4PGY - chains A and P of the 4 polymer chains in the assembly; structure by X-ray diffraction, 2.26 A resolution.

Chain A:
Protein: DNA polymerase beta
Source organism: Homo sapiens
Notes: EC 2.7.7.7, 4.2.99.-
Reference sequence: P06746 (DPOLB_HUMAN); numbering as in UniProt (aligned over 7-335)
Sequence (329 residues; each row starts with the number of its first residue):
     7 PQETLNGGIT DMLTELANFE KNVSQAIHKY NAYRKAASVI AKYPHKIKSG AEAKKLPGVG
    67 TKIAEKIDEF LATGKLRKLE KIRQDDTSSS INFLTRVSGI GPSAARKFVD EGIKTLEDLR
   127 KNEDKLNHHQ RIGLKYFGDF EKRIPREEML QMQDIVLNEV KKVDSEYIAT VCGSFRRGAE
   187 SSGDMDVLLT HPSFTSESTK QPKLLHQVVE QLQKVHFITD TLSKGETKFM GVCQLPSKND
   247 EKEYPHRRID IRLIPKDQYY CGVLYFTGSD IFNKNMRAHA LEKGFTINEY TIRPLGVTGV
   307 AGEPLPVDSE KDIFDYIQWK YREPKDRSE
Not modelled in the structure: 205-206
Metal / ion sites: Na+ site 1: Lys60, Leu62, Val65 (shared with 1 residue of chain D); Na+ site 2: Thr101, Val103, Ile106 (shared with DG9(P) of chain P)
UniProt features mapped onto this chain:
  - region: Arg183 to Asp192 (DNA-binding)
  - active site: Lys72 (Nucleophile)
  - binding site (K(+)): Lys60, Leu62, Val65, Thr101, Val103, Ile106
  - binding site (Na(+)): Lys60, Leu62, Val65, Thr101, Val103, Ile106
  - binding site (dATP): Arg149, Ser180, Arg183, Gly189, Asp190
  - binding site (dCTP): Arg149, Ser180, Arg183, Gly189, Asp190
  - binding site (dGTP): Arg149, Ser180, Arg183, Gly189, Asp190, Asp192
  - binding site (dTTP): Arg149, Ser180, Arg183, Gly189, Asp190
  - binding site (Mg(2+)): Asp190, Asp192, Asp256
  - modified residue: Lys72 (N6-acetyllysine), Arg83 (Omega-N-methylarginine), Arg152 (Omega-N-methylarginine)
  - cross-link (Glycyl lysine isopeptide (Lys-Gly)): Lys41 (interchain with G-Cter in ubiquitin), Lys61 (interchain with G-Cter in ubiquitin), Lys81 (interchain with G-Cter in ubiquitin)
  - natural variant: Leu22 (L22P: Found in a gastric cancer sample; uncertain significance), Tyr39 (Y39C: Found in a gastric cancer sample; uncertain significance), Gly118 (G118V: Decreased DNA-directed DNA polymerase activity), Arg137 (R137Q: Decreased function in base-excision repair), Arg149 (R149I: Decreased DNA-directed DNA polymerase activity), Asp160 (D160N: Found in a gastric cancer sample; uncertain significance), Cys239 (C239R: Found in a gastric cancer sample; uncertain significance), Lys289 (K289M: Found in a colon cancer sample; uncertain significance), Asn294 (N294D: Found in a gastric cancer sample; uncertain significance), Glu295 (E295K: Found in a gastric cancer sample; uncertain significance)
  - mutagenesis: Phe25 (F25W: No effect on 5'-dRP lyase activity. Decreased ssDNA binding), His34 (H34G: Decreased 5'-dRP lyase activity. Decreased ssDNA binding), Lys35 (K35A: Decreased 5'-dRP lyase activity. Decreased ssDNA binding. Loss of 5'-dRP lyase activity; when associated with A-68 and A-72. Decreased ssDNA binding; when associated with A-68 and A-72 ...), Tyr39 (Y39F: No effect on 5'-dRP lyase activity; Y39Q: Abolishes DNA polymerase and 5'-dRP lyase activity), Lys41 (K41R: Abolishes ubiquitination; when associated with R-61 and R-81), Lys60 (K60A: Decreased 5'-dRP lyase activity. Decreased ssDNA binding), Lys61 (K61R: Abolishes ubiquitination; when associated with R-41 and R-81), Lys68 (K68A: No effect on 5'-dRP lyase activity. Decreased ssDNA binding. Loss of 5'-dRP lyase activity; when associated with A-35 and A-72. Decreased ssDNA binding; when associated with A-35 and A-72 ...), Glu71 (E71Q: No effect on 5'-dRP lyase activity. No effect on structure shown by circular dichroism. No effect on ssDNA binding), Lys72 (K72A: Severely reduced 5'-dRP lyase activity. Does not affect ssDNA binding. Loss of 5'-dRP lyase activity; when associated with A-35 and A-68. Decreased ssDNA binding ...), Glu75 (E75A: Slightly decreased 5'-dRP lyase activity. Decreased ssDNA binding. No effect on structure shown by circular dichroism), Lys81 (K81R: Abolishes ubiquitination; when associated with R-41 and R-61), 5 further mutagenesis entries in UniProt

Chain P:
Molecule: 11-nt DNA strand
Sequence (11 nucleotides; row label = number of the first residue in the row):
     1 GCTGATGCGT C
Metal / ion sites: Na+: DG9 (shared with Thr101(A), Val103(A), Ile106(A) of chain A)

Interface between chain A and chain P:
Contacting residue pairs (19; chain A residue first):
  Val103(A) - DG9(P)  phosphate contact
  Ser104(A) - DG9(P)  phosphate contact
  Gly105(A) - DC8(P)  sugar contact
  Gly105(A) - DG9(P)  hydrogen bond to the phosphate
  Ile106(A) - DG9(P)  phosphate contact
  Gly107(A) - DC8(P)  hydrogen bond to the phosphate
  Gly107(A) - DG9(P)  phosphate contact
  Pro108(A) - DC8(P)  phosphate contact
  Ser109(A) - DG7(P)  phosphate contact
  Ser109(A) - DC8(P)  hydrogen bond to the phosphate
  Ala110(A) - DC8(P)  hydrogen bond to the phosphate
  His135(A) - DG9(P)  sugar contact
  Arg254(A) - DT10(P)  salt bridge to the phosphate
  Arg258(A) - DC11(P)  salt bridge to the phosphate
  Tyr271(A) - DC11(P)  phosphate contact
  Phe272(A) - DC11(P)  phosphate contact
  Asp276(A) - DC11(P)  sugar contact
  Asn279(A) - DC11(P)  hydrogen bond to the base
  Arg283(A) - DC11(P)  hydrogen bond to the base
Also at the interface, not in a pair above, chain A (21 interface residues in all): Asp190, Asp192, Lys234, Met236, Gly274

In short:
The interface between chain A and chain P involves 21 residues on one side and 5 on the other; the contacts
include 6 hydrogen bonds and 2 salt bridges. Polar pairs include Asn279(A)-DC11(P), Arg283(A)-DC11(P) and
Gly105(A)-DG9(P).
Chain A is DNA polymerase beta (Homo sapiens) and chain P is an 11-nt DNA strand; the structure, Structure of
human DNA polymerase beta complexed with a nicked DNA containing a GT at N-1 ..., was determined by X-ray
diffraction.
